4XVU - chains A and B of the 14 polymer chains in the assembly; structure by X-ray diffraction, 2.35 A resolution.

== Chain A (and B) ==
Molecule: ATPase GET3
Organism: Saccharomyces cerevisiae (ATCC 204508 / S288c)
Notes: EC 3.6.-.-; chain B of this document is another copy of the same molecule, construct and numbering; everything in this record applies to it too
Reference sequence: Q12154 (GET3_YEAST); residues 1-354 here = UniProt positions 1-354
Amino-acid sequence (354 residues; each row starts with the number of its first residue):
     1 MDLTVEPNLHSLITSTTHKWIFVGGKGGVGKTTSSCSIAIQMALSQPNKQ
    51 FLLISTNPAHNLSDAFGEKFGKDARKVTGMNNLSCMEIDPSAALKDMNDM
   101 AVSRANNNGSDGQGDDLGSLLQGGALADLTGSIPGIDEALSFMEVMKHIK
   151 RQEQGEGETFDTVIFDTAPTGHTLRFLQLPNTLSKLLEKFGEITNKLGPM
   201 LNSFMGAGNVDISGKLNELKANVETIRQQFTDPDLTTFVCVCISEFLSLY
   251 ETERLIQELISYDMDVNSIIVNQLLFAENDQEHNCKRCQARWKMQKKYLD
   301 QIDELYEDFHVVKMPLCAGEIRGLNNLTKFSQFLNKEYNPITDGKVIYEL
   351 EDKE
Disordered / not traced: 1-3, 104-125, 157-158, 191-214, 353-354 (chain B: 1-3, 101-126, 156-158, 195-210, 353-354)
Sequence notes: engineered mutation N57 (Asp in Q12154)
Curated features (UniProtKB/Swiss-Prot):
  - binding site (ATP): K26 to T33, E245, N272, P315 to R322
  - binding site (Zn(2+)): C285, C288
Ion coordination: Mg2+: T32 (together with ATP); Zn2+: C285, C288 (shared with C285(B), C288(B) of chain B)
Small-molecule neighbours:
  - ATP (adenosine-5'-triphosphate), molecule 1: K26, G27, G28, V29, G30, K31, T32, T33, N57, P169, N272, Q273, P315, L316, C317, I321, F330
  - ATP, molecule 2: K26, G27, E245, F246, L247, R291
What the authors report for this chain:
  - mutagenesis - E253R: abolished binding to Get4

== Interface between chain A and chain B ==
Residue-residue contacts (103; chain A residue first):
  K26(A) - N61(B)
  G27(A) - G27(B)
  G27(A) - G28(B)  hydrogen bond (backbone-backbone)
  G28(A) - G27(B)  hydrogen bond (backbone-backbone)
  G28(A) - G28(B)
  P58(A) - G171(B)
  P58(A) - H172(B)
  A59(A) - T170(B)
  A59(A) - G171(B)
  A59(A) - E251(B)
  H60(A) - R254(B)
  N61(A) - K26(B)
  N61(A) - L247(B)
  N61(A) - E251(B)  hydrogen bond
  D64(A) - F246(B)
  D64(A) - L247(B)
  D64(A) - R254(B)  salt bridge
  P90(A) - R175(B)
  L129(A) - T182(B)
  L129(A) - K185(B)
  L129(A) - L186(B)  hydrophobic
  G131(A) - R175(B)
  S132(A) - R175(B)
  S132(A) - Q178(B)  hydrogen bond
  S132(A) - T182(B)  hydrogen bond
  I133(A) - R175(B)
  I133(A) - T182(B)
  I133(A) - L186(B)  hydrophobic
  P134(A) - P134(B)
  P134(A) - G135(B)
  P134(A) - E138(B)
  P134(A) - L179(B)
  G135(A) - P134(B)
  G135(A) - G135(B)
  I136(A) - R175(B)
  D137(A) - R175(B)  salt bridge
  E138(A) - P134(B)
  E138(A) - H172(B)  salt bridge
  A168(A) - H172(B)
  P169(A) - P169(B)  hydrophobic
  T170(A) - A59(B)
  G171(A) - P58(B)
  H172(A) - P58(B)
  H172(A) - E138(B)  salt bridge
  H172(A) - A168(B)
  H172(A) - H172(B)  hydrogen bond
  R175(A) - P90(B)
  R175(A) - G131(B)
  R175(A) - S132(B)
  R175(A) - P134(B)
  R175(A) - I136(B)
  R175(A) - D137(B)  salt bridge
  Q178(A) - S132(B)
  L179(A) - P134(B)
  T182(A) - L129(B)
  T182(A) - S132(B)
  T182(A) - I133(B)
  L186(A) - L129(B)  hydrophobic
  F246(A) - D64(B)
  F246(A) - E320(B)
  F246(A) - I321(B)
  F246(A) - R322(B)
  L247(A) - N61(B)  hydrogen bond (backbone-side chain)
  L247(A) - D64(B)
  E251(A) - A59(B)
  E251(A) - N61(B)
  R254(A) - H60(B)  hydrogen bond (side chain-backbone)
  R254(A) - D64(B)  salt bridge
  L275(A) - R287(B)
  D280(A) - R287(B)  salt bridge
  E282(A) - N284(B)  hydrogen bond
  E282(A) - C285(B)
  N284(A) - E282(B)
  C285(A) - E282(B)  hydrogen bond (backbone-side chain)
  C285(A) - C285(B)  hydrophobic
  C285(A) - C288(B)  hydrophobic
  K286(A) - Y348(B)
  R287(A) - L275(B)
  R287(A) - D280(B)  salt bridge
  R287(A) - C288(B)  hydrogen bond
  R287(A) - L316(B)
  R287(A) - Y348(B)  hydrogen bond (backbone-side chain)
  C288(A) - C285(B)  hydrophobic
  C288(A) - R287(B)
  C288(A) - C288(B)  hydrogen bond
  A290(A) - A318(B)  hydrophobic
  R291(A) - L316(B)
  R291(A) - C317(B)  hydrogen bond (side chain-backbone)
  R291(A) - A318(B)
  M294(A) - E320(B)
  Y298(A) - E320(B)  hydrogen bond
  Y298(A) - R322(B)  hydrogen bond
  L316(A) - R287(B)
  L316(A) - R291(B)
  C317(A) - R291(B)  hydrogen bond (backbone-side chain)
  A318(A) - R291(B)
  E320(A) - F246(B)
  E320(A) - M294(B)
  E320(A) - Y298(B)  hydrogen bond
  R322(A) - F246(B)
  R322(A) - Y298(B)  hydrogen bond
  Y348(A) - K286(B)
  Y348(A) - R287(B)  hydrogen bond (side chain-backbone)
Also at the interface, not in a pair above, chain A (55 interface residues in all): A65, L126, K185, Y250, I321
Also at the interface, not in a pair above, chain B (56 interface residues in all): A65, K189, Y250, A290, I347

== Summary ==
The interface between chain A and chain B involves 55 residues on one side and 56 on the other; the contacts
include 20 hydrogen bonds and 8 salt bridges. Polar contacts include D64(A)-R254(B), D137(A)-R175(B) and
E138(A)-H172(B). Ligands of chain A: ATP. From the paper: E253R of chain A abolishes binding to Get4.
Chain A and chain B are both ATPase GET3 (Saccharomyces cerevisiae (ATCC 204508 / S288c)); the structure,
Structure of Get3 bound to the transmembrane domain of Nyv1, was determined by X-ray diffraction (same
publication as 4XWO and 4XTR).
